Entry 8WPP (electron microscopy, 3.10 A resolution); this record covers chains B and C of the 9 polymer chains in the assembly.

[Chain B]
Protein: A22R DNA polymerase processivity factor
Organism: Monkeypox virus
Chain sequence (437 residues; numbered -10 to 426; the number before each row is that of its first residue; numbers below 1 keep their minus sign (Met-10 is residue -10)):
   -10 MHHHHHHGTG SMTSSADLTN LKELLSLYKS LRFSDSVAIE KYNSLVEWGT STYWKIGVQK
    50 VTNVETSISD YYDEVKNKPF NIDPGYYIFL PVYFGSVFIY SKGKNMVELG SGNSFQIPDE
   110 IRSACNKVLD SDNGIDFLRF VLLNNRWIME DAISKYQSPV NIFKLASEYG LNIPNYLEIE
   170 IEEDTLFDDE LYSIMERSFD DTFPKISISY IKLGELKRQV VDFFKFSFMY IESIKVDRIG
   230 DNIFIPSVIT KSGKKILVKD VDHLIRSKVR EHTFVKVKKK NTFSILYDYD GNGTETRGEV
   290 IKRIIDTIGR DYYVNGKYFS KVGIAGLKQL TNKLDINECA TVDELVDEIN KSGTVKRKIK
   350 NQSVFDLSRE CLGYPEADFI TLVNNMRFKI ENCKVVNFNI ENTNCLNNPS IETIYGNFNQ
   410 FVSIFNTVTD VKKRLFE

[Chain C]
Protein: E4R Uracil-DNA glycosylase, DNA polymerase processivity factor
Organism: Monkeypox virus
Chain sequence (218 residues; each row starts with the number of its first residue):
     1 MNSVTISHAP YTITYHDDWE PVMSQLVEFY NEVASWLLRD ETSPIPDKFF IQLKQPLRNK
    61 RVCVCGIDPY PKDGTGVPFE SPNFTKKSIK EIASSISRLT GVIDYKGYNL NIIDGVIPWN
   121 YYLSCKLGET KSHAIYWDKI SKLLLQHITK HVSVLYCLGK TDFSNIRAKL ESPVTTIVGY
   181 HPAARDHQFE KDRSFEIINV LLELDNKTPI NWAQGFIY

[Interface between chain B and chain C]
Contacting residue pairs (55; chain B residue first):
  His-6(B) with Lys160(C); Thr161(C)
  His-5(B) with Thr161(C); Ser164(C); Asn165(C)
  His-4(B) with Ser164(C); Asn165(C), hydrogen bond (backbone-side chain)
  Thr-2(B) with Lys160(C); Val178(C)
  Gly-1(B) with Lys160(C), hydrogen bond (backbone-side chain)
  Met1(B) with Thr176(C); Val178(C); Ile197(C)
  Thr2(B) with Lys160(C); Tyr180(C); Asp192(C), hydrogen bond; Arg193(C), hydrogen bond (backbone-backbone); Ser194(C); Ile197(C)
  Ser3(B) with Ile197(C)
  Ser4(B) with Arg193(C)
  Leu7(B) with Arg193(C); Glu196(C); Ile197(C), hydrophobic
  Leu10(B) with Ile197(C), hydrophobic; Val200(C); Leu201(C), hydrophobic; Leu204(C), hydrophobic
  Lys11(B) with Val200(C)
  Leu13(B) with Leu204(C), hydrophobic
  Leu14(B) with Glu203(C); Leu204(C), hydrophobic
  Tyr17(B) with Asn206(C)
  Ser40(B) with Arg167(C), hydrogen bond (backbone-side chain)
  Thr41(B) with Arg167(C), hydrogen bond (backbone-side chain)
  Tyr42(B) with Val174(C); Thr175(C); Thr176(C), hydrogen bond (backbone-backbone); Ile177(C), hydrophobic; Ile197(C); Leu201(C), hydrophobic
  Trp43(B) with Arg167(C); Leu170(C); Ser172(C); Pro173(C), hydrophobic; Val174(C); Thr176(C)
  Lys44(B) with Pro173(C); Val174(C); Thr175(C), hydrogen bond (backbone-side chain)
  Ile45(B) with Leu201(C), hydrophobic; Leu204(C), hydrophobic
  Gly46(B) with Leu204(C); Asp205(C)
  Val47(B) with Leu204(C)
Interface residues without a listed pair, chain B (25 interface residues in all): Ser0, Thr39
Interface residues without a listed pair, chain C (27 interface residues in all): Ile166, Gly179

[Overview]
25 residues of chain B face 27 of chain C across their interface, with 8 hydrogen bonds. Polar contacts
include His-4(B)-Asn165(C), Gly-1(B)-Lys160(C) and Thr2(B)-Asp192(C).
Chain B is A22R DNA polymerase processivity factor and chain C is E4R Uracil-DNA glycosylase, DNA polymerase
processivity factor, both from Monkeypox virus; the structure, Structure of monkeypox virus polymerase complex
F8-A22-E4-H5 with endogenous DNA, was determined by electron microscopy (same publication as 8WPE, 8WPF and
8WPK).
